9KS7 - chains A and E; structure by X-ray diffraction, 1.70 A resolution.

[Chain A (and E)]
Protein: C-type lectin domain-containing protein
Source organism: Takifugu rubripes
Notes: chain E of this document is another copy of the same molecule, construct and numbering; everything in this record applies to it too
Reference sequence: A0A3B5KEF3 (A0A3B5KEF3_TAKRU); residues 38-180 here correspond to UniProt positions 52-194 (UniProt number = residue number + 14)
Amino-acid sequence (144 residues; each row starts with the number of its first residue):
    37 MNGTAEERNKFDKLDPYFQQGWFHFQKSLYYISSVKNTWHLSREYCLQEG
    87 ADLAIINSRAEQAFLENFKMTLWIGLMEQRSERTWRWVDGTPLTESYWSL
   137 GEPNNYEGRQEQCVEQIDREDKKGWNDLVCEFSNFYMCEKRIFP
Not modelled in the structure: 37-44 (chain E: 37-46)
Sequence notes: initiating methionine (37); conflict Lys-46 (Thr60 in A0A3B5KEF3), Gln-55 (Lys69 in A0A3B5KEF3), Gln-56 (Arg70 in A0A3B5KEF3), Ile-153 (Val167 in A0A3B5KEF3)
Disulfides: Cys-82/Cys-174, Cys-149/Cys-166
Metal / ion sites: Ca2+ site 1: Ile-91, Asn-93, Glu-97, Glu-175; Ca2+ site 2: Glu-138, Asn-140, Glu-147, Asn-162, Asp-163 (together with glycerol)

[How chain A and chain E interact]
Pairs across the interface (42):
  Lys-46(A) / Phe-47(E)
  Phe-47(A) / Phe-47(E)  hydrophobic
  Phe-47(A) / His-60(E)
  Phe-47(A) / Lys-63(E)
  Phe-47(A) / Phe-179(E)  hydrophobic
  Leu-50(A) / Phe-47(E)  hydrophobic
  Leu-50(A) / His-60(E)
  Phe-54(A) / His-60(E)
  Phe-54(A) / Phe-61(E)
  Phe-54(A) / Gln-62(E)
  Trp-58(A) / Phe-61(E)
  Phe-59(A) / Phe-59(E)  hydrophobic
  Phe-59(A) / His-60(E)
  Phe-59(A) / Phe-100(E)  hydrophobic
  Phe-59(A) / Phe-104(E)  hydrophobic
  His-60(A) / Phe-54(E)
  His-60(A) / Phe-59(E)
  His-60(A) / His-60(E)  hydrogen bond (backbone-backbone)
  Phe-61(A) / Phe-54(E)
  Phe-61(A) / Trp-58(E)
  Gln-62(A) / Phe-54(E)
  Gln-62(A) / Gln-55(E)
  Ile-68(A) / Asn-103(E)  hydrogen bond (backbone-side chain)
  Ser-69(A) / Asn-103(E)
  Ser-69(A) / Lys-105(E)  hydrogen bond (backbone-side chain)
  Ser-70(A) / Asn-103(E)  hydrogen bond
  Ser-70(A) / Lys-105(E)
  Phe-100(A) / Phe-59(E)  hydrophobic
  Asn-103(A) / Ile-68(E)  hydrogen bond (side chain-backbone)
  Asn-103(A) / Ser-69(E)
  Asn-103(A) / Ser-70(E)  hydrogen bond
  Phe-104(A) / Phe-59(E)  hydrophobic
  Phe-104(A) / Phe-104(E)  hydrophobic
  Phe-104(A) / Met-106(E)
  Lys-105(A) / Ile-68(E)
  Lys-105(A) / Ser-69(E)  hydrogen bond (side chain-backbone)
  Lys-105(A) / Ser-70(E)
  Lys-105(A) / Met-106(E)
  Lys-105(A) / Phe-171(E)
  Met-106(A) / Phe-104(E)
  Met-106(A) / Lys-105(E)
  Phe-171(A) / Lys-105(E)
Also at the interface, not in a pair above, chain A (21 interface residues in all): Gln-55, Gly-57, Ala-96
Also at the interface, not in a pair above, chain E (20 interface residues in all): Leu-50

[Summary]
21 residues of chain A face 20 of chain E across their interface; the contacts include 7 hydrogen bonds. Polar
contacts include Ile-68(A)/Asn-103(E), Ser-69(A)/Lys-105(E) and Ser-70(A)/Asn-103(E). The Ca2+ site 1 is built
by Ile-91(A), Asn-93(A), Glu-97(A) and Glu-175(A).
Both chains are C-type lectin domain-containing protein (Takifugu rubripes). Entry 9KS7 (Crystal structure of
T. rubripes Mincle with glycerol) was determined by X-ray diffraction (same publication as 9KPL).
